Entry 4F75 (X-ray diffraction, 1.70 A resolution); this record covers chains B and C of the 4 polymer chains in the assembly.

== Chain B ==
Protein: Protease
Organism: HIV-1 M:B_ARV2/SF2
Notes: EC 3.4.23.16
Reference sequence: P03369 (POL_HV1A2); residues 1-99 here correspond to UniProt positions 491-589 (UniProt number = residue number + 490)
Chain sequence (99 residues; row label = number of the first residue in the row):
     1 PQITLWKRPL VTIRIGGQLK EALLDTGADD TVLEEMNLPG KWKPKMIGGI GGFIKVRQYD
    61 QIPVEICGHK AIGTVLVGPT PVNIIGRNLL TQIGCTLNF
Construct notes: engineered mutation K7 (Gln497 in P03369)
UniProt features mapped onto this chain:
  - region (Dimerization of protease): P1 to L5, G49 to K55, N88 to F99
  - active site: D25 (For protease activity)
  - site: F99 (Cleavage)

== Chain C ==
Protein: N terminal product of substrate RH-IN
Chain sequence (5 residues; row label = number of the first residue in the row):
     1 IRKIL
Not modelled in the structure: 1

== How chain B and chain C interact ==
Contacting residue pairs (6):
  R8(B) - R2(C)  hydrogen bond (side chain-backbone)
  R8(B) - K3(C)
  D25(B) - L5(C)
  I50(B) - I4(C)  hydrophobic
  P81(B) - R2(C)
  V82(B) - R2(C)
Other interface residues (no listed pair), chain B (8 interface residues in all): L23, T80, I84

== Overview ==
8 residues of chain B and 4 residues of chain C are in contact, with 1 hydrogen bond. Its one hydrogen-bonded
contact is R8(B)-R2(C). UniProt lists active-site residue D25(B) on chain B.
Here chain B is Protease (HIV-1 M:B_ARV2/SF2) and chain C is N terminal product of substrate RH-IN. Entry 4F75
(Crystal Structure of active HIV-1 Protease in Complex with the N terminal product of the substrate ...) was
determined by X-ray diffraction.
